PDB entry 6VVX | electron microscopy, 3.39 A resolution | chains F and P of the 10 polymer chains in the assembly

== Chain F ==
Molecule: RNA polymerase sigma factor SigA
Organism: Mycobacterium tuberculosis
Reference sequence: P9WGI0 (SIGA_MYCTO); residues 1-528 here = UniProt positions 1-528
Sequence (531 residues; row label = number of the first residue in the row; numbers below 1 keep their minus sign (Gly-2 is residue -2)):
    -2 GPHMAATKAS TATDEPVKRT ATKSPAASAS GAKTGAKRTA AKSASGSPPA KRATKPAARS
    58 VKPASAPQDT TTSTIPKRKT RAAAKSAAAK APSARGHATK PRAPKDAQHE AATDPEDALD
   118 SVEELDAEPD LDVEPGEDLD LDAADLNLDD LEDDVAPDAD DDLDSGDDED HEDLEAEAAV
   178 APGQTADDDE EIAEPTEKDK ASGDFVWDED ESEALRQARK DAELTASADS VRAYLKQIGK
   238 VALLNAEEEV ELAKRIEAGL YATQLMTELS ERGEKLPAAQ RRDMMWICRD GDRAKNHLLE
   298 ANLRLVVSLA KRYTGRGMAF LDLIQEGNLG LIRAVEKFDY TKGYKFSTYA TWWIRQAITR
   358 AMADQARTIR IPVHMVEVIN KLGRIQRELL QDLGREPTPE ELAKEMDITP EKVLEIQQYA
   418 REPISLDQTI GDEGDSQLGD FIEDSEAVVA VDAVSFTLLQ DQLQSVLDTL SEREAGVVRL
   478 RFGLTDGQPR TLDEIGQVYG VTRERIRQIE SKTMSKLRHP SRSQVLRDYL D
Unresolved in the structure: -2 to 208, 528
Construct notes: expression tag (-2 to 0)

== Chain P ==
Molecule: 90-nt DNA strand
Organism: Mycobacterium tuberculosis
Sequence (90 nucleotides; numbered 65 to 154; the number before each row is that of its first residue):
    65 CGTGCTTGTT TCCGCCCGCT TCGGGGCAAC CCTGCCAGTC TAATACAAAT CCGGCAATGG
   125 AGTCAAGACC AGGTTCGGTC ATCCATAGCC
Unresolved in the structure: 65-76, 100-101, 142-154

== Chain F / chain P interface ==
Contacting residue pairs (21; chain F residue first):
  Arg313(F) - DC104(P)  salt bridge to the phosphate
  Trp349(F) - DT105(P)  base contact
  Arg352(F) - DT105(P)  hydrogen bond to the base
  Glu374(F) - DA107(P)  base contact
  Arg381(F) - DT103(P)  hydrogen bond to the base
  Arg381(F) - DC104(P)  hydrogen bond to the phosphate
  Arg381(F) - DT105(P)  salt bridge to the phosphate
  Arg381(F) - DA106(P)  salt bridge to the phosphate
  Arg384(F) - DT103(P)  hydrogen bond to the base
  Arg478(F) - DG126(P)  salt bridge to the phosphate
  Thr488(F) - DA125(P)  phosphate contact
  Thr488(F) - DG126(P)  phosphate contact
  Leu489(F) - DG126(P)  hydrogen bond to the phosphate
  Arg500(F) - DA125(P)  base contact
  Arg500(F) - DG126(P)  hydrogen bond to the base
  Arg500(F) - DT127(P)  hydrogen bond to the base
  Glu501(F) - DT127(P)  base contact
  Glu501(F) - DC128(P)  hydrogen bond to the base
  Glu501(F) - DA129(P)  base contact
  Arg504(F) - DT127(P)  phosphate contact
  Arg504(F) - DC128(P)  salt bridge to the phosphate
Also at the interface, not in a pair above, chain F (17 interface residues in all): Gln353, Arg357, Lys378, Asp490, Glu491

== Summary ==
Chain F and chain P form an interface of 17 and 10 residues respectively; the contacts include 8 hydrogen
bonds and 5 salt bridges. Among the polar pairs are Arg352(F)-DT105(P), Arg381(F)-DT103(P) and
Arg384(F)-DT103(P).
Here chain F is RNA polymerase sigma factor SigA and chain P is a 90-nt DNA strand, both from Mycobacterium
tuberculosis. Entry 6VVX (Mycobacterium tuberculosis WT RNAP transcription initiation intermediate structure
with Sorangicin) was determined by electron microscopy, deposited together with 6VVS, 6VVT, 6VVV, 6VVY, 6VVZ
and 6VW0.
